Entry 4BBR (X-ray diffraction, 3.40 A resolution); this record covers chains A and H of the 13 polymer chains in the assembly.

# Chain A
Protein: DNA-directed RNA polymerase II subunit RPB1
From: Saccharomyces cerevisiae
Notes: EC 2.7.7.6
Reference sequence: P04050 (RPB1_YEAST); residues 1-1733 here = UniProt positions 1-1733
Amino-acid sequence (1733 residues; each row starts with the number of its first residue):
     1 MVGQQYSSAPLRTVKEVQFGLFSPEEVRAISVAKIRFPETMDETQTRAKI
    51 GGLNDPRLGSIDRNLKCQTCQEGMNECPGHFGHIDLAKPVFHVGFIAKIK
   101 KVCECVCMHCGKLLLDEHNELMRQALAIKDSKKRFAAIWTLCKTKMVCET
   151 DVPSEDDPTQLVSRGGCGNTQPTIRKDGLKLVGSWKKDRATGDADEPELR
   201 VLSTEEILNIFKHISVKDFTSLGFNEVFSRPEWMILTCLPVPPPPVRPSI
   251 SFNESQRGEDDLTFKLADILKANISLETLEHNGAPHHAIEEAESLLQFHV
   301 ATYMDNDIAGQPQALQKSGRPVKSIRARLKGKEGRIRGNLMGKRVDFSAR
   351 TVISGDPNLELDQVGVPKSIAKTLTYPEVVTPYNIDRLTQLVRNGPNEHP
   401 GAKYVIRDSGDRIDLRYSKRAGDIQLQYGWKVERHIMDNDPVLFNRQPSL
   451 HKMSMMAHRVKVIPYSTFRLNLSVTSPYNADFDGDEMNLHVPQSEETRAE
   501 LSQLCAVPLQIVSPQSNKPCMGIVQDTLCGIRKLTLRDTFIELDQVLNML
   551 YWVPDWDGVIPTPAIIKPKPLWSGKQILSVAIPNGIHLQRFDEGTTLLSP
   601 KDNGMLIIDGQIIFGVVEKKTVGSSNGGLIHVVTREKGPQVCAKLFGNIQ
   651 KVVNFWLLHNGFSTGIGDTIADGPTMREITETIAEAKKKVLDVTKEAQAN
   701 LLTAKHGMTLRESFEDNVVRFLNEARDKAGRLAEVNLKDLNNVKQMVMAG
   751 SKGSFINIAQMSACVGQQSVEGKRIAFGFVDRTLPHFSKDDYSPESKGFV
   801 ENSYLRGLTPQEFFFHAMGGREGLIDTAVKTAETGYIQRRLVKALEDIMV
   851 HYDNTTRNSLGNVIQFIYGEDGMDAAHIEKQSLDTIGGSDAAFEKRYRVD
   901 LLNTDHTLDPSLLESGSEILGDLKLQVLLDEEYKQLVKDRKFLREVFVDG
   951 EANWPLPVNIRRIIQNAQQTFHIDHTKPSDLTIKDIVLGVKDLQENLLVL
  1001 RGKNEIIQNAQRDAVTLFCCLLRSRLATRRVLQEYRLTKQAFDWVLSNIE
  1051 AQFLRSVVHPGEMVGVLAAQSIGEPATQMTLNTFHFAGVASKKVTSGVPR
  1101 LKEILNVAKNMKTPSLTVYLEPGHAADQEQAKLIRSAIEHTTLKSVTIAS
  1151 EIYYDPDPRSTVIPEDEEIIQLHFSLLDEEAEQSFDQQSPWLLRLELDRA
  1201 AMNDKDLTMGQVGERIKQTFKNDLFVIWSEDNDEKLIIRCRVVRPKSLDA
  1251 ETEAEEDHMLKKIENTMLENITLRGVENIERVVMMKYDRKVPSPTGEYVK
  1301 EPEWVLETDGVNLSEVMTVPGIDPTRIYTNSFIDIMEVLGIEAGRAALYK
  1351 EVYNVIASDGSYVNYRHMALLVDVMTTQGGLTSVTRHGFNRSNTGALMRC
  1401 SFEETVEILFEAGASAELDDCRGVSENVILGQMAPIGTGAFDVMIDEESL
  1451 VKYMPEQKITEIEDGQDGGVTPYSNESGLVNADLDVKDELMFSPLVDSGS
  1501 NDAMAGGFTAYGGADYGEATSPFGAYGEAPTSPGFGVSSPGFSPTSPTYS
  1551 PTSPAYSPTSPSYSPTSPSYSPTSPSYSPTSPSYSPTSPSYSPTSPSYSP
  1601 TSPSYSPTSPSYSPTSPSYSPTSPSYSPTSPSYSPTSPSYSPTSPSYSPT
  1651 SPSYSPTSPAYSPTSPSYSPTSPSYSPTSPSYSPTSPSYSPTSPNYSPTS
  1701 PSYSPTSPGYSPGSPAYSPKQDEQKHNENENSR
Disordered / not traced: 1-2, 187-194, 1082-1092, 1176-1186, 1245-1253, 1456-1733
UniProt features mapped onto this chain:
  - region: P248 to D260 (Lid loop), N306 to K323 (Rudder loop), P810 to E822 (Bridging helix)
  - binding site (Zn(2+)): C67, C70, C77, H80, C107, C110, C148, C167
  - binding site (Mg(2+)): D481, D483, D485
  - modified residue: T1471 (Phosphothreonine)
  - cross-link (Glycyl lysine isopeptide (Lys-Gly)): K695 (interchain with G-Cter in ubiquitin), K1246 (interchain with G-Cter in ubiquitin), K1350 (interchain with G-Cter in ubiquitin)
  - natural variant: S1653 to P1659 (deletion: In strain: A364A)
  - mutagenesis: K1246 (K1246R: Impairs ubiquitination during transcription stress)
Ion coordination: Zn2+ site 1: C67, C70, C77, H80; Zn2+ site 2: C107, C110, C148, C167; Mg2+ site 1: N479, D481, D485; Mg2+ site 2 near D481 (its only coordinating residue here)
Reported in the primary citation:
  - Mg2+ coordination: D481
  - conformationally variable residues (side-chain flip): D481, D483

# Chain H
Protein: DNA-directed RNA polymerases I, II, and III subunit rpabc 3
From: Saccharomyces cerevisiae
Reference sequence: P20436 (RPAB3_YEAST); residue numbers follow UniProt; this construct covers 1-146
Amino-acid sequence (146 residues; row label = number of the first residue in the row):
     1 MSNTLFDDIFQVSEVDPGRYNKVCRIEAASTTQDQCKLTLDINVELFPVA
    51 AQDSLTVTIASSLNLEDTPANDSSATRSWRPPQAGDRSLADDYDYVMYGT
   101 AYKFEEVSKDLIAVYYSFGGLLMRLEGNYRNLNNLKQENAYLLIRR
Disordered / not traced: 1, 65-75
UniProt features mapped onto this chain:
  - region: D16 to T39 (Non-specific ssDNA binding)
  - modified residue: S2 (N-acetylserine), T68 (Phosphothreonine)

# Interface between chain A and chain H
Contacting residue pairs (72):
  R537(A) - Y20(H)
  R537(A) - V23(H)
  R537(A) - R25(H)
  R537(A) - D41(H)  salt bridge
  R537(A) - G120(H)  hydrogen bond (side chain-backbone)
  R537(A) - L121(H)
  R537(A) - L122(H)
  D538(A) - Y20(H)
  D538(A) - N21(H)  hydrogen bond (side chain-backbone)
  D538(A) - K22(H)  hydrogen bond (side chain-backbone)
  D538(A) - V23(H)  hydrogen bond (side chain-backbone)
  F540(A) - V23(H)  hydrophobic
  F540(A) - N43(H)
  F540(A) - L121(H)  hydrophobic
  L543(A) - W79(H)  hydrophobic
  V559(A) - S78(H)
  I560(A) - S78(H)  hydrogen bond (backbone-side chain)
  I560(A) - W79(H)  hydrogen bond (backbone-backbone)
  T562(A) - T76(H)  hydrogen bond
  T562(A) - W79(H)
  T562(A) - Y98(H)
  P563(A) - W79(H)
  P563(A) - Y98(H)
  A564(A) - M97(H)
  A564(A) - Y98(H)  hydrogen bond (backbone-backbone)
  A564(A) - F118(H)
  A564(A) - G119(H)
  I565(A) - N43(H)
  I565(A) - L46(H)  hydrophobic
  I565(A) - Y95(H)
  I565(A) - V96(H)
  I565(A) - M97(H)  hydrophobic
  I566(A) - V96(H)  hydrogen bond (backbone-backbone)
  I566(A) - Y98(H)  hydrophobic
  K567(A) - A90(H)
  K567(A) - D91(H)
  K567(A) - Y93(H)  hydrogen bond (side chain-backbone)
  K567(A) - D94(H)
  K567(A) - Y95(H)
  K567(A) - V96(H)  hydrogen bond (backbone-backbone)
  P568(A) - L46(H)
  P568(A) - D94(H)
  P570(A) - W79(H)  hydrophobic
  L571(A) - N43(H)
  L571(A) - L46(H)  hydrophobic
  W572(A) - W79(H)  hydrophobic
  S573(A) - G119(H)  hydrogen bond (side chain-backbone)
  K575(A) - G119(H)
  K575(A) - G120(H)
  L597(A) - Y102(H)  hydrogen bond (backbone-side chain)
  L597(A) - K103(H)
  L597(A) - Y115(H)
  L598(A) - R25(H)  hydrogen bond (backbone-side chain)
  L598(A) - T39(H)
  L598(A) - Y115(H)  hydrophobic
  L598(A) - L122(H)
  L598(A) - M123(H)
  L598(A) - R124(H)
  S599(A) - R25(H)
  S599(A) - L122(H)
  P600(A) - R25(H)
  K601(A) - Y20(H)
  D602(A) - Y20(H)
  L606(A) - Y102(H)  hydrophobic
  I608(A) - Y102(H)  hydrophobic
  I613(A) - Y102(H)  hydrophobic
  I613(A) - S117(H)  hydrogen bond (backbone-side chain)
  I613(A) - G120(H)
  I613(A) - L122(H)
  F614(A) - L122(H)  hydrophobic
  D739(A) - R19(H)  salt bridge
  K744(A) - R19(H)
Also at the interface, not in a pair above, chain A (34 interface residues in all): L536, G558, P561, K569
Also at the interface, not in a pair above, chain H (36 interface residues in all): R77, P81, D92, Y141

# In short
34 residues of chain A face 36 of chain H across their interface, with 15 hydrogen bonds and 2 salt bridges.
Polar contacts include R537(A)-D41(H), D739(A)-R19(H) and R537(A)-G120(H). From UniProt: 8 Zn2+-binding
residues, 3 Mg2+-binding residues and one mutagenesis site on chain A. From the paper: Mg2+ coordination by
D481(A); conformational variability at D481(A) and D483(A).
Chain A is DNA-directed RNA polymerase II subunit RPB1 and chain H is DNA-directed RNA polymerases I, II, and
III subunit rpabc 3, both from Saccharomyces cerevisiae; the structure, Structure of RNA polymerase II-TFIIB
complex, was determined by X-ray diffraction (same publication as 4BBS).
